Entry 8JJR (electron microscopy, 2.80 A resolution); this record covers chains b and f of the 26 polymer chains in the assembly.

[Chain b]
Protein: PsaB
Organism: Symbiodinium sp
Sequence (669 residues; row label = number of the first residue in the row):
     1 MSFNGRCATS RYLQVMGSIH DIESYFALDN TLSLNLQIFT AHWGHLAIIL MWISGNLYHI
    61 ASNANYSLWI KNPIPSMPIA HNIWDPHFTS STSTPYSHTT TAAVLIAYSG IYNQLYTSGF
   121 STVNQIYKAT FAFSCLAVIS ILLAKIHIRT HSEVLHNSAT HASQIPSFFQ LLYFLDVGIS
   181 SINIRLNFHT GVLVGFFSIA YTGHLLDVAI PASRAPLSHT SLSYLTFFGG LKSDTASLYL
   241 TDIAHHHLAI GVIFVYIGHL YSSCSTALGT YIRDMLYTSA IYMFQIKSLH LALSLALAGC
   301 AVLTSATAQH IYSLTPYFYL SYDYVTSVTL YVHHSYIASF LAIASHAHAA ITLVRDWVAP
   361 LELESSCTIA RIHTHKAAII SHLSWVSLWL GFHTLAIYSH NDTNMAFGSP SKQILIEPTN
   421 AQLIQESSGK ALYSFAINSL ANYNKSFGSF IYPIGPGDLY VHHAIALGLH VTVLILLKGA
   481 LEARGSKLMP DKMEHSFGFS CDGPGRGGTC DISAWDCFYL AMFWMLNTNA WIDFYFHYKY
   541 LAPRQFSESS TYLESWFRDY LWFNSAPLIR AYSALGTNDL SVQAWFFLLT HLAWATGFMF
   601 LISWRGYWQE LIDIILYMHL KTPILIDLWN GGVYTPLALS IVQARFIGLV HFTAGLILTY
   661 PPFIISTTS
Disordered / not traced: 1-3, 439-445
Metal / ion sites: chlorophyll a Mg near Asp85 (its only coordinating residue here)
Small-molecule neighbours:
  - beta-carotene (BCR), molecule 1: Gly44, Ala47, Ile48, Met51, Ile141
  - beta-carotene (BCR), molecule 2: Leu46, Ile49, Trp52, Ile53, Phe188, Val192, Leu193, Phe196, Phe197
  - beta-carotene (BCR), molecule 3: Val582, Trp585, Phe586, Leu589, Trp608, Leu611, Ile612, Ile615
  - chlorophyll a (CLA), molecule 1: Thr9, Tyr12, Leu13, Ile612, Ile615, Leu616, His619, Leu625, Trp629, Tyr634, Pro636, Leu637
  - chlorophyll a (CLA), molecule 2: Leu13, Leu589, Leu592, Ala593, Thr596, Met599, Phe600, Leu639, Phe646, Ile647, Val650, His651, Ala654
  - chlorophyll a (CLA), molecule 3: Met16, Ile19, His20, Ile22, Tyr25, Gln37, Ala41, His45, Ile48
  - chlorophyll a (CLA), molecule 4: Met16, Gly17, Ser18, Ile19, His20, Asp21, His290, Leu293, Leu297, Phe340, Ile343, Ala344, Ala347, His348, Ile351, Arg355, Phe497, Trp515, Phe518, Phe586, Leu589, Phe646, Val650, Ala654, Leu658
  - chlorophyll a (CLA), molecule 5: His20, Ile22, Ile38, Ala41, His42, His45, Leu46, Ile49, Leu289, His290, Ala292, Leu293, Ala296, Leu297, Gly299, Cys300, Val302, Leu303
  - chlorophyll a (CLA), molecule 6: His20, His45, Ile48, Ile49, Trp52, Cys300, Ile337, Phe340, Leu341
  - chlorophyll a (CLA), molecule 7: Phe39, Trp43, Leu143, Ile146, His147, Thr150, His151, Val154, Gly178, Ile179
  - chlorophyll a (CLA), molecule 8: Phe39, His42, Trp43, Leu46, Gly178, Ile179, Ser181, Ile184, Arg185, Phe188, His189, Val192, Leu193, Val194, Phe197, Phe254, Leu303
  - chlorophyll a (CLA), molecule 9: Trp43, Leu50, Leu136, Ile139, Ser140, Leu143, Ile184, Phe188, Cys264
  - chlorophyll a (CLA), molecule 10: Ile48, Met51, Trp52, Ser54, Gly55, Tyr58, His59, Asn63, His81, Asn82, Ile83, Trp84
  - chlorophyll a (CLA), molecule 11: Ile48, Trp52, Asn56, Tyr108, Ser109, Thr329, Leu330, Val332, His333, Tyr336, Ile337, Phe340, Phe586, Ile657, Leu658, Tyr660, Pro661, Ile664, Ile665
  - chlorophyll a (CLA), molecule 12: Leu50, Trp52, Ile53, Ser109, Gly110, Ile111, Gln114, Leu115, Phe133, Leu136, Phe197, Cys300, Thr304, Thr307, Ile311, Tyr317, Leu320, Leu330, His333, His334, Ile337, Leu341
  - chlorophyll a (CLA), molecule 13: Trp52, Asn56, His59, Ile60, Ala80, His81, Leu105, Ile106, Ala107, Tyr108, Ser109, Ile111, Val582, Gln583, Phe586, Leu658
  - chlorophyll a (CLA), molecule 14: His81, Asn82, Ile83, Trp84, Asp85, Pro86, His87, Phe88, Leu105, Ser581, Val582, Trp585
  - chlorophyll a (CLA), molecule 15: Trp84, Pro86, His87
  - chlorophyll a (CLA), molecule 16: Gln114, Thr117, Leu193, Val194, Phe197, Ser198, Tyr201, Leu205, Leu240, Ile243, His246, His247, Ile250, Leu303, Ala306, Thr307, His310, Ile311, Pro316, Tyr317
  - chlorophyll a (CLA), molecule 17: Ser118, Gly119, Phe120, Gln125, Lys128, Ala129, Ala132, Phe133, Leu136, Phe197, Ala200, Tyr201, Gly203, His204, Asp207, Val208
  - chlorophyll a (CLA), molecule 18: Leu136, Ile139, Leu142, Leu143, Ile146
  - chlorophyll a (CLA), molecule 19: Asn187, Phe188, Gly191, Val192, Phe196, Val255, Gly258, His259, Tyr261, Ser262, Ser263, Cys264, Leu268, Gly269
  - chlorophyll a (CLA), molecule 20: Phe196, Ile199, Ala200, Thr202, Gly203, Leu206, Asp207, His219, Thr220, Ser221, Leu225, Leu248
  - chlorophyll a (CLA), molecule 21: Leu222, Leu225, Thr226, Phe227, His245, Leu248, Ala249, Val252, Ile253
  - chlorophyll a (CLA), molecule 22: Thr226, Phe227, Gly229, Gly230, Leu238, Asp242, Ile243, His245, His246, Ala249, Ile250, Ile253, His310, Leu314, Pro316, Leu432, Phe447, Phe450
  - chlorophyll a (CLA), molecule 23: Ile253, Tyr256, Ile257, His259, Leu260, Ala267, Leu268, Gly269, Thr270
  - chlorophyll a (CLA), molecule 24: Leu260, Thr270, Asp274, Met275, Thr278
  - chlorophyll a (CLA), molecule 25: Thr368, Arg371, Ile372, Thr374, His375, Ala378, Ile379, His382
  - chlorophyll a (CLA), molecule 26: Ala378, His382, Trp385
  - chlorophyll a (CLA), molecule 27: Ile379, Leu383, Trp385, Val386, Ala466, Leu469, His470, Val473, Leu477
  - chlorophyll a (CLA), molecule 28: Ser381, His382, Ser384, Trp385, Leu388, Phe392
  - chlorophyll a (CLA), molecule 29: Ser384, Ser387, Leu388, Gly391, Phe392, Leu395, Leu467, Val471, Leu474, Ile475, Leu520, Phe523, Trp524
  - chlorophyll a (CLA), molecule 30: Trp385, Val386, Trp389, Leu390, Ile416, Glu417, Pro418, Thr419, Asn420, Ala421, Asp458, Leu459, His462, His463, Ala466, His470
  - chlorophyll a (CLA), molecule 31: Trp385, Leu388, Trp389, Phe392, His393
  - chlorophyll a (CLA), molecule 32: His393, Ala396, Ile397, Ser399, His400, Thr403, Asn404, Phe407, Lys412, Ile414
  - chlorophyll a (CLA), molecule 33: Thr394, Leu395, Tyr398, Val461, Ala464, Leu467, Asn527, Trp531, Phe534, Leu553, Trp556, Phe557, Leu561, Ser565, Ile569, Phe587, His591, Trp594, Leu656, Thr659, Tyr660, Phe663
  - chlorophyll a (CLA), molecule 34: Leu395, Ser399, Asp402, Leu467, Phe523, Trp524, Asn527, Trp531, Leu553, Phe557, Trp594, Phe652
  - chlorophyll a (CLA), molecule 35: Thr419, Asn420, Leu423
  - chlorophyll a (CLA), molecule 36: Phe557, Leu561, Trp562
  - chlorophyll a (CLA), molecule 37: Trp585, Leu588, Leu589, His591, Leu592, Trp594, Ala595, Phe598
  - chlorophyll a (CLA), molecule 38: Leu592, Ala595, Thr596, Phe598, Met599, Ile602, Ser603, Tyr607, Trp608, Leu611
  - chlorophyll a (CLA), molecule 39: Ile615, Met618, His619, Thr622, Leu625
  - chlorophyll a (CLA), molecule 40: Tyr617, Met618, Lys621, Thr622, Pro623
  - Diadinoxanthin (DD6; (3S,3'R,5R,6S,7cis)-7',8'-didehydro-5,6-dihydro-5,6-epoxy-beta,beta-carotene-3,3'-diol): Phe196, Ile199, Leu248, Val252, Val255, Tyr256, His259, Leu268
  - phylloquinone (PQN): Tyr12, Met599, Phe600, Ser603, Trp604, Arg605, Trp608, Ile612, Leu637, Ala638, Leu639, Ser640, Ala644
  - 4Fe-4S cluster (SF4): Cys501, Gly503, Pro504, Thr509, Cys510, Trp604, Ile641, Arg645
Reported in the primary citation:
  - conformationally variable residues (loop rearrangement): Thr89 to Ala102, Ile148 to Ser180, Ala215 to Ser223, Tyr261 to Thr270, Ser279 to Phe284, Val358 to Ser366, Gly429 to Ser449
  - binding site for beta-carotene: Phe196

[Chain f]
Protein: PsaF
Organism: Symbiodinium sp
Sequence (279 residues; each row starts with the number of its first residue):
     1 MARPGSALLC VAAATVLVAA AVAFVGSPAG THAPSTGRSV ELGSRALPPA AESAAASGEA
    61 AAEQSGAESF MKWTAAGLLA GLVMAVSSST PASALPKPTD MFGGVDIDLE NTPEHWTIKA
   121 SKRLELCKDN KAYKKKFKDE LYKTEKQQKK YATGSAVYAR FNKKIAQIKN RQEAYGDRLC
   181 GKQDGNPRVV ATGEWNVRAS VMWPASIFLY TAGWIGWAGR SYLIRTNDET KELNIDVPLA
   241 LTCMASGFSW PVAAWQEIVN GEMAVPSSQI HPGGPYTQS
Disordered / not traced: 1-110
Disulfide bonds: Cys127-Cys180
Metal / ion sites: chlorophyll a Mg near Thr192 (its only coordinating residue here)
Small-molecule neighbours:
  - beta-carotene (BCR), molecule 1: Ala191, Thr192, Gly193, Met202, Gly213, Gly216, Trp217, Arg220, Trp250, Ala254, Met263
  - beta-carotene (BCR), molecule 2: Pro204, Ile207, Phe208, Thr211, Ile215
  - chlorophyll a (CLA), molecule 1: Trp116, Thr117, Thr192, Gly193, Glu194, Trp195, Met202
  - chlorophyll a (CLA), molecule 2: Ala191, Met202, Ala205, Ser206, Leu209
  - chlorophyll a (CLA), molecule 3: Pro204, Ala205, Phe208, Leu209, Ala212, Gly213, Ile215, Gly216, Trp250
  - chlorophyll a (CLA), molecule 4: Leu209, Trp255, Ile258, Ala264, Ser267
  - chlorophyll a (CLA), molecule 5: Tyr210, Phe248, Ser249, Pro251, Val252
  - chlorophyll a (CLA), molecule 6: Thr211, Trp214, Ile215, Ala218, Met244
  - chlorophyll a (CLA), molecule 7: Trp214, Ala245, Phe248
  - chlorophyll a (CLA), molecule 8: Ile215, Gly216, Ala218, Gly219, Arg220, Tyr222, Leu223, Ala240, Cys243, Met244
  - chlorophyll a (CLA), molecule 9: Tyr222, Leu223, Glu232, Ile235
  - chlorophyll a (CLA), molecule 10: Leu241, Met244, Ala245

[Chain b / chain f interface]
Contacting residue pairs - 43 pairs, chain b then chain f:
  Trp357(b) - Tyr276(f)  hydrophobic
  Ala359(b) - Tyr276(f)
  Ala359(b) - Thr277(f)
  Pro360(b) - Thr277(f)  hydrogen bond (backbone-side chain)
  Leu361(b) - Thr277(f)
  Leu361(b) - Gln278(f)
  Glu362(b) - Tyr276(f)  hydrogen bond (backbone-side chain)
  Glu362(b) - Thr277(f)
  His373(b) - Tyr276(f)
  Lys376(b) - Gly274(f)  hydrogen bond (side chain-backbone)
  Ala377(b) - Pro272(f)
  Gly408(b) - Glu140(f)
  Ser409(b) - Glu140(f)
  Ser409(b) - Arg171(f)
  Pro410(b) - Asn186(f)
  Ser411(b) - Phe137(f)
  Ser411(b) - Arg171(f)  hydrogen bond
  Ser411(b) - Tyr175(f)
  Ser411(b) - Pro187(f)
  Leu415(b) - Asn186(f)
  Leu415(b) - Pro187(f)
  Leu415(b) - Arg188(f)
  Leu415(b) - Val189(f)  hydrogen bond (backbone-backbone)
  Ile416(b) - Val189(f)
  Ile416(b) - Ala191(f)  hydrophobic
  Glu417(b) - Arg123(f)
  Glu417(b) - Leu124(f)
  Glu417(b) - Arg188(f)  salt bridge
  Glu417(b) - Val189(f)  hydrogen bond (backbone-backbone)
  Thr419(b) - Ile118(f)
  Thr419(b) - Thr192(f)
  Gln422(b) - Arg123(f)
  Glu426(b) - Arg123(f)  salt bridge
  Pro456(b) - Arg188(f)
  Arg484(b) - Tyr276(f)  hydrogen bond (side chain-backbone)
  Gly485(b) - Gly274(f)
  Gly485(b) - Pro275(f)
  Ser486(b) - Gly274(f)
  Lys487(b) - His271(f)
  Lys487(b) - Gly274(f)
  Pro490(b) - Pro275(f)
  Met493(b) - Tyr276(f)
  Glu548(b) - Gln183(f)
Interface residues without a listed pair, chain b (34 interface residues in all): Ala370, Thr374, Lys412, Gln413, Ile414, Gln425, Lys430, Pro453
Interface residues without a listed pair, chain f (25 interface residues in all): Asn111, Lys136, Asp184, Gly273

[Summary]
34 residues of chain b face 25 of chain f across their interface, with 7 hydrogen bonds and 2 salt bridges.
Polar contacts include Glu417(b)-Arg188(f), Glu426(b)-Arg123(f) and Pro360(b)-Thr277(f). The paper reports a
binding site for beta-carotene at Phe196(b); conformational variability at Thr89(b), Ile148(b) and Ala215(b)
among others.
Here chain b is PsaB and chain f is PsaF, both from Symbiodinium sp. Entry 8JJR (Cryo-EM structure of
Symbiodinium photosystem I) was determined by electron microscopy.
